8FJL - chains A and B of the 42 polymer chains in the assembly; structure by electron microscopy, 3.27 A resolution.

[Chain A]
Molecule: RNA-directed RNA polymerase VP2
From: Golden shiner reovirus
Notes: EC 2.7.7.48
UniProtKB: Q8JU61 (RDRP_AQRVC); numbering as in UniProt (aligned over 2-1274)
Sequence (1273 residues; numbered 2 to 1274; the number before each row is that of its first residue):
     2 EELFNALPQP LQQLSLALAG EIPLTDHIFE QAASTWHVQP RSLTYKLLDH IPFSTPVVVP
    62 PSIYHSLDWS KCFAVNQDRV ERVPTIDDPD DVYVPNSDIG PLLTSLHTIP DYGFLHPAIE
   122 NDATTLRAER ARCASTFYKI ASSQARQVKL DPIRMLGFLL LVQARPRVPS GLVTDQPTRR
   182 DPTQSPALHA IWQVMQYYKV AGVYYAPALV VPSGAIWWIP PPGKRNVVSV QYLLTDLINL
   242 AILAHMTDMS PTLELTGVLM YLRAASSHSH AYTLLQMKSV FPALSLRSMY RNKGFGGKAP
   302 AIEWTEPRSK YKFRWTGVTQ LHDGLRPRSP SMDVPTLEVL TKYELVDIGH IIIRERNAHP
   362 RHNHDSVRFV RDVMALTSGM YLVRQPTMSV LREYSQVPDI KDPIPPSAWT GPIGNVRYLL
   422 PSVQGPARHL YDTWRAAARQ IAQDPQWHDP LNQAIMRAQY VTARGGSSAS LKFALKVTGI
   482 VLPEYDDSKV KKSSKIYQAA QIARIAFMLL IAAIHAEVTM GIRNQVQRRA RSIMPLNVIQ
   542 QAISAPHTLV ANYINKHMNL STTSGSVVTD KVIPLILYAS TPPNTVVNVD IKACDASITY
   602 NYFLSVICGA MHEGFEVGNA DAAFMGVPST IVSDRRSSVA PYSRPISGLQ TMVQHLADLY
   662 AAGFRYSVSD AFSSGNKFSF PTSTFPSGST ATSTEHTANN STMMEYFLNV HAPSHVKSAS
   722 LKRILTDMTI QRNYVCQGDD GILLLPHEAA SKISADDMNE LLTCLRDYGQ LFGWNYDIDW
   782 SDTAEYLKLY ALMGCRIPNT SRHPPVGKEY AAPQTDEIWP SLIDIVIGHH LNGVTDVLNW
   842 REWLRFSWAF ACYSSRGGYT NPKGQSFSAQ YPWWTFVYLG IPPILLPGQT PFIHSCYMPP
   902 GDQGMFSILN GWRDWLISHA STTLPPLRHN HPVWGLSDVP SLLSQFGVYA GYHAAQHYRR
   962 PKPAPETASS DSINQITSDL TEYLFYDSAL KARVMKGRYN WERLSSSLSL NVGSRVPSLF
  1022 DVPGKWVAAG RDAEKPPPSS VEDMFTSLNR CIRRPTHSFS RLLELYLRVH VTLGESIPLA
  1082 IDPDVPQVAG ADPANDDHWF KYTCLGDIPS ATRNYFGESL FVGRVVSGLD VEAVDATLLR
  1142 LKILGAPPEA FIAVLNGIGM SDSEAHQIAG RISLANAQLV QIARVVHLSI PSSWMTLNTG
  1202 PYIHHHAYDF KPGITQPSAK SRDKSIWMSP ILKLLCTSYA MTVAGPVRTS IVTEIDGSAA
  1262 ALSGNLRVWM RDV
What the authors report for this chain:
  - catalytic residues: Asp591, Asp740, Asp741 (by similarity / conservation)

[Chain B]
Molecule: Microtubule-associated protein VP5
From: Golden shiner reovirus
UniProtKB: Q8JU58 (VP5_AQRVC); numbering as in UniProt (aligned over 1-718)
Sequence (718 residues; numbered 1 to 718; the number before each row is that of its first residue):
     1 MITIVVIPTA HFSWTDTNFL NSVDYRLTSQ PKIRDRFAVY APGWLRRQLD EFSASLTASE
    61 LLQALQTIPI PVKARCLLLP KPKRFAQWLL DVPSANIWHI PVTTLRATVA SKHPSSDVYN
   121 YIPDHVPPSA EFDTVTRRVA AGRDIYVRST KVLGAPLCLA APAKYYAGYL STHQLDGVYP
   181 DNWAPDNFHK REFCLTILPS LLGPRTFLLD VDADRDASYP LSVLWPQLRV LALKSRLLLP
   241 PVALLRRVVD PGLKPTWSAD SDAAFRALRL SRPSSASKPT GFDFSALPVV DIICLFESEP
   301 DDHGRVAPGT RLTIHSVPTD LLTSLSIQEG VRYPLRQESG MFVPWVLLAL LMSDDVTISG
   361 TRRSVKLETA HASARPFVHI TVERCASARV VDVRGSPAMY ANAVCLTLPK GSYKSTIIDT
   421 LPAMFSDLSI LEQAAVIDSD ALGDSLRPSF ETQFLERLEN LDPKLLDRAV ASILSPASDT
   481 SDDAVTTVLD VFNALYREVM TPAQRSRLPL LTQQGRVLAF AHSDYELLSA NIPIQVVRGS
   541 IPIDHVVNLL ARRNRVGGTA LQVLLDYCYR TQASPLAPTP AGRLYKQLFG PWLMVPRLSD
   601 PLIKLRLVAS APAKVLRAAG WTIDGDPPLE VSCLCAYVTD RAMAAALIER RLDSRALVNV
   661 GGDQLMFVEY APPLPLVSIP RTFLLPVTYV VHWVSPQRVL LNGGNVSFTS GLEWTFDD

[Chain A / chain B interface]
Pairs across the interface (56):
  Gln78(A) with Arg505(B); Leu508(B)
  Asp79(A) with Asn659(B); Ser707(B)
  Thr126(A) with Val615(B)
  Leu127(A) with Val615(B), hydrophobic
  Arg128(A) with Ser707(B), hydrogen bond; Phe708(B)
  Glu130(A) with Asn705(B)
  Tyr395(A) with Asn531(B)
  Ser396(A) with Asn531(B)
  Val398(A) with Arg497(B), hydrogen bond (backbone-side chain); Tyr525(B)
  Pro399(A) with Arg497(B), hydrogen bond (backbone-side chain)
  Asp400(A) with Arg497(B)
  Trp410(A) with Pro575(B)
  Pro413(A) with Ala577(B), hydrophobic
  Gly415(A) with Ala577(B)
  Asn416(A) with Leu576(B); Ala577(B), hydrogen bond (backbone-backbone)
  Arg418(A) with Leu576(B), hydrogen bond (side chain-backbone); Pro578(B)
  Lys477(A) with Asp653(B)
  Val478(A) with Pro675(B), hydrophobic; Val677(B), hydrophobic
  Arg505(A) with His173(B); Gln174(B)
  Glu518(A) with Pro673(B)
  Tyr601(A) with Ser574(B); Pro575(B), hydrogen bond (side chain-backbone); Leu576(B)
  Asn602(A) with Ser574(B); Pro575(B)
  Ser606(A) with Pro575(B)
  Asp622(A) with Thr57(B)
  Ala624(A) with Ala54(B)
  Gly627(A) with Ala54(B)
  Pro629(A) with Ser53(B)
  Ser630(A) with Val223(B)
  Thr631(A) with Ala217(B); Val223(B)
  Ile632(A) with Ser222(B); Val223(B), hydrophobic
  Ser639(A) with Arg363(B)
  Ala641(A) with Arg362(B)
  Pro642(A) with Arg362(B), hydrogen bond (backbone-side chain)
  Ala662(A) with Arg538(B), hydrogen bond (backbone-side chain); Leu576(B), hydrophobic
  Ala663(A) with Leu528(B)
  Arg666(A) with Pro533(B); Ile534(B)
  Ser680(A) with Pro533(B)
  Phe681(A) with Asn531(B)
  Pro682(A) with Asn531(B); Ile532(B); Pro533(B)
Also at the interface, not in a pair above, chain A (48 interface residues in all): Arg80, Arg133, Pro407, Phe474, His516, Arg636, Val640, Lys678, Thr683
Also at the interface, not in a pair above, chain B (51 interface residues in all): Ala58, Ser59, Ser171, Pro226, Asp355, Ser364, Tyr400, Ser506, Pro509, Ser529, Gln535, Tyr567, Arg570, Thr571, Ala618, Leu657, Pro672

[Overview]
48 residues of chain A and 51 residues of chain B are in contact, with 8 hydrogen bonds. Polar contacts
include Arg128(A)-Ser707(B), Val398(A)-Arg497(B) and Pro399(A)-Arg497(B). From the paper: catalytic residues
Asp591(A), Asp740(A) and Asp741(A).
Chain A is RNA-directed RNA polymerase VP2 and chain B is Microtubule-associated protein VP5, both from Golden
shiner reovirus; the structure, Golden Shiner Reovirus Core Tropical Vertex, was determined by electron
microscopy, deposited together with 8FJK.
